1E0F - chains E and F of the 9 polymer chains in the assembly; structure by X-ray diffraction, 3.10 A resolution.

== Chain E (and F) ==
Name: Thrombin
From: Homo sapiens
Notes: EC 3.4.21.5; fragment: no; chain F of this document is another copy of the same molecule, construct and numbering; everything in this record applies to it too
Reference sequence: P00734 (THRB_HUMAN); the construct lacks a stretch of the UniProt sequence and is renumbered around it, so the offset changes along the chain: 16-36 = UniProt 364-384; 37-60 = UniProt 386-409; 61-77 = UniProt 419-435; 78-97 = UniProt 437-456; 7 more segments
Chain sequence (259 residues; each row starts with the number of its first residue; note: 1 number in that range is skipped by the numbering (no residue carries it; nothing is unmodelled there); a row labelled like 60A-60I holds insertion residues (60A, then the next letters in order)):
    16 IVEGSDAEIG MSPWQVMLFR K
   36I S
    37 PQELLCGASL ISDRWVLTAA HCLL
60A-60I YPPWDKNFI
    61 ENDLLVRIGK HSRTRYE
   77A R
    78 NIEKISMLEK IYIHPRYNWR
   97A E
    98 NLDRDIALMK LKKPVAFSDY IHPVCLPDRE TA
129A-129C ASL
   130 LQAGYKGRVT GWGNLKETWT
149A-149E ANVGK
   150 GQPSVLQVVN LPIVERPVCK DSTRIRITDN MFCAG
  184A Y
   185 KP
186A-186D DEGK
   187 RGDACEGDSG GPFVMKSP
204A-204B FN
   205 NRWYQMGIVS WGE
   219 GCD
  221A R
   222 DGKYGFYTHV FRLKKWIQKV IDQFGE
Disordered / not traced: 245-247 (chain F: fully traced)
Sequence notes: conflict Ile-60I (Thr418 in P00734)
Disulfides: Cys-42/Cys-58, Cys-168/Cys-182, Cys-191/Cys-220
Swiss-Prot annotation at these positions:
  - region: Ala-183 to Val-200 (High affinity receptor-binding region which is also known as the TP508 peptide)
  - active site (Charge relay system): His-57, Asp-102, Ser-195
  - glycosylation: Asn-60G (N-linked (GlcNAc...) (complex) asparagine)
What the authors report for this chain:
  - post-translational modification sites: Asn-60G
  - mutagenesis - R73E, K236E: unchanged binding to Haemadin
  - mutagenesis - R233E, K240E: decreased binding to Haemadin

== How chain E and chain F interact ==
Contacting residue pairs (4):
  Arg-77A(E) / Glu-127(F)  salt bridge
  Asn-78(E) / Phe-204A(F)
  Asp-116(E) / Asn-205(F)
  Tyr-117(E) / Pro-204(F)
Interface residues without a listed pair, chain E (5 interface residues in all): Ile-79

== Overview ==
Chain E and chain F form an interface of 5 and 4 residues respectively; the contacts include 1 salt bridge.
The salt-bridged pair is Arg-77A(E)/Glu-127(F). The paper reports that R233E and K240E of chain E reduce
binding to Haemadin; a modification site at Asn-60G(E); 4 substitutions were tested in all.
Chain E and chain F are both Thrombin (Homo sapiens); the structure, Crystal structure of the human
alpha-thrombin-haemadin complex: an exosite II-binding inhibitor, was determined by X-ray diffraction.
